Entry 7UWS (electron microscopy, 3.47 A resolution); this record covers chains A and H of the 20 polymer chains in the assembly.

Chain A:
Protein: Nucleoprotein
Source organism: Vesicular stomatitis virus
UniProtKB: P03521 (NCAP_VSIVA); numbering as in UniProt (aligned over 1-422)
Sequence (422 residues; numbered 1 to 422; the number before each row is that of its first residue):
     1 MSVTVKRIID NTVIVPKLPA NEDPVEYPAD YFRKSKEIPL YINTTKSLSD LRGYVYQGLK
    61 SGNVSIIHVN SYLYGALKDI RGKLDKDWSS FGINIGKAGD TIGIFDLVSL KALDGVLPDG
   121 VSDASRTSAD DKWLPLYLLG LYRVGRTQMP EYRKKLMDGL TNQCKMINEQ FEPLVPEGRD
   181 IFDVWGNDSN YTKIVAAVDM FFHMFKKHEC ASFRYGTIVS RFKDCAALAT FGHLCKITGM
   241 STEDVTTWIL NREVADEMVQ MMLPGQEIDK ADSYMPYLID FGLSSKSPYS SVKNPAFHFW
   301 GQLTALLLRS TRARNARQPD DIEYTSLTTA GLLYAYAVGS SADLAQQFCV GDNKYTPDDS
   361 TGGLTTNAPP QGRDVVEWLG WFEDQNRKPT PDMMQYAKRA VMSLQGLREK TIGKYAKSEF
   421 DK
Not modelled in the structure: 1-19, 357-368, 379-390

Chain H:
Molecule: 381-nt RNA strand
Source organism: Vesicular stomatitis virus
Sequence (381 nucleotides; row label = number of the first residue in the row):
   101 UUUUUUUUUU UUUUUUUUUU UUUUUUUUUU UUUUUUUUUU UUUUUUUUUU UUUUUUUUUU
   161 UUUUUUUUUU UUUUUUUUUU UUUUUUUUUU UUUUUUUUUU UUUUUUUUUU UUUUUUUUUU
   221 UUUUUUUUUU UUUUUUUUUU UUUUUUUUUU UUUUUUUUUU UUUUUUUUUU UUUUUUUUUU
   281 UUUUUUUUUU UUUUUUUUUU UUUUUUUUUU UUUUUUUUUU UUUUUUUUUU UUUUUUUUUU
   341 UUUUUUUUUU UUUUUUUUUU UUUUUUUUUU UUUUUUUUUU UUUUUUUUUU UUUUUUUUUU
   401 UUUUUUUUUU UUUUUUUUUU UUUUUUUUUU UUUUUUUUUU UUUUUUUUUU UUUUUUUUUU
   461 UUUUUUUUUU UUUUUUUUUU U
Not modelled in the structure: 134-446

Interface between chain A and chain H:
Contacting residue pairs (40; chain A residue first):
  Asp23(A) with U105(H), phosphate contact
  Arg143(A) with U111(H), salt bridge to the phosphate
  Met149(A) with U109(H), sugar contact
  Glu151(A) with U109(H), base contact
  Tyr152(A) with U109(H), sugar contact; U111(H), hydrogen bond to the phosphate
  Lys155(A) with U109(H), sugar contact; U111(H), salt bridge to the phosphate
  Gln163(A) with U112(H), base contact
  Lys206(A) with U113(H), sugar contact; U114(H), phosphate contact
  Arg214(A) with U112(H), sugar contact; U113(H), sugar contact
  Tyr215(A) with U112(H), sugar contact
  Ile218(A) with U111(H), sugar contact; U112(H), phosphate contact
  Asp224(A) with U105(H), hydrogen bond to the sugar; U106(H), hydrogen bond to the sugar; U107(H), phosphate contact
  Cys225(A) with U107(H), phosphate contact
  Ala226(A) with U107(H), phosphate contact
  Ile279(A) with U105(H), sugar contact
  Lys286(A) with U105(H), salt bridge to the phosphate; U106(H), phosphate contact
  Ser287(A) with U106(H), hydrogen bond to the phosphate
  Ser290(A) with U106(H), phosphate contact; U107(H), phosphate contact
  Ser291(A) with U107(H), hydrogen bond to the phosphate
  Val292(A) with U106(H), phosphate contact; U107(H), hydrogen bond to the phosphate
  His298(A) with U107(H), sugar contact; U108(H), salt bridge to the phosphate
  Arg312(A) with U108(H), salt bridge to the phosphate
  Asn315(A) with U108(H), hydrogen bond to the sugar; U109(H), hydrogen bond to the phosphate; U110(H), hydrogen bond to the phosphate
  Ala316(A) with U108(H), phosphate contact
  Arg317(A) with U107(H), hydrogen bond to the sugar; U109(H), salt bridge to the phosphate
  Arg408(A) with U109(H), salt bridge to the phosphate
Interface residues without a listed pair, chain A (30 interface residues in all): Arg146, Ala211, Ser212, Ser285

Summary:
30 residues of chain A and 10 residues of chain H are in contact, with 10 hydrogen bonds and 7 salt bridges.
Polar pairs include Asp224(A)-U105(H), Asp224(A)-U106(H) and Asn315(A)-U108(H).
Chain A is Nucleoprotein and chain H is a 381-nt RNA strand, both from Vesicular stomatitis virus; the
structure, Atomic model of the partial VSV nucleocapsid, was determined by electron microscopy.
